4R17 - chains E and F of the 28 polymer chains in the assembly; structure by X-ray diffraction, 2.10 A resolution.

# Chain E
Molecule: Proteasome subunit alpha type-6
Source organism: Saccharomyces cerevisiae S288c
Notes: EC 3.4.25.1
UniProt: P40302 (PSA6_YEAST); residues 0-233 here correspond to UniProt positions 1-234 (UniProt number = residue number + 1)
Amino-acid sequence (234 residues; numbered 0 to 233; the number before each row is that of its first residue; numbering starts at 0):
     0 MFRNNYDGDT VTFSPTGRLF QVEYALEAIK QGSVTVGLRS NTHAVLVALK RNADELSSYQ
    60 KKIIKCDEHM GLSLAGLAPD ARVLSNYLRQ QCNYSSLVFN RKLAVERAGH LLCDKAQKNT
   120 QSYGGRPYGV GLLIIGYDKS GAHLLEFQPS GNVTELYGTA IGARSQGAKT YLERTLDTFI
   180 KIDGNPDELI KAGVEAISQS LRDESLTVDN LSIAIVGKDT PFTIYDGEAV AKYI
Not modelled in the structure: 0-2
UniProt features mapped onto this chain:
  - modified residue: Ser13 (Phosphoserine)
  - cross-link: Lys190 (Glycyl lysine isopeptide (Lys-Gly) (interchain with G-Cter in ubiquitin))

# Chain F
Molecule: Proteasome subunit alpha type-7
Source organism: Saccharomyces cerevisiae S288c
Notes: EC 3.4.25.1
UniProt: P21242 (PSA7_YEAST); residues -3 to 284 here correspond to UniProt positions 1-288 (UniProt number = residue number + 4)
Amino-acid sequence (288 residues; row label = number of the first residue in the row; numbers below 1 keep their minus sign (Met-3 is residue -3)):
    -3 MTSIGTGYDL SNSVFSPDGR NFQVEYAVKA VENGTTSIGI KCNDGVVFAV EKLITSKLLV
    57 PQKNVKIQVV DRHIGCVYSG LIPDGRHLVN RGREEAASFK KLYKTPIPIP AFADRLGQYV
   117 QAHTLYNSVR PFGVSTIFGG VDKNGAHLYM LEPSGSYWGY KGAATGKGRQ SAKAELEKLV
   177 DHHPEGLSAR EAVKQAAKII YLAHEDNKEK DFELEISWCS LSETNGLHKF VKGDLLQEAI
   237 DFAQKEINGD DDEDEDDSDN VMSSDDENAP VATNANATTD QEGDIHLE
Not modelled in the structure: -3 to 1, 245-284
UniProt features mapped onto this chain:
  - modified residue: Thr-2 (N-acetylthreonine)

# Interface between chain E and chain F
Contacting residue pairs (59):
  Asn4(E) - Leu6(F)
  Tyr5(E) - Asp5(F)  hydrogen bond
  Tyr5(E) - Leu6(F)  hydrophobic
  Val10(E) - Asn123(F)
  Val10(E) - Ser124(F)
  Val10(E) - Val125(F)
  Val10(E) - Arg126(F)
  Thr11(E) - Leu6(F)
  Thr11(E) - Gln19(F)
  Phe12(E) - Gln19(F)
  Phe12(E) - Tyr22(F)
  Phe12(E) - Ala23(F)  hydrophobic
  Phe12(E) - Arg126(F)
  Phe12(E) - Pro127(F)
  Ser13(E) - Tyr22(F)
  Pro14(E) - Tyr22(F)  hydrophobic
  Pro14(E) - Lys25(F)
  Thr15(E) - Lys25(F)
  Gly16(E) - Tyr22(F)
  Gly16(E) - Lys25(F)
  Gly16(E) - Ala26(F)
  Leu18(E) - Leu77(F)  hydrophobic
  Leu18(E) - Arg126(F)
  His109(E) - Arg82(F)
  Cys112(E) - Arg82(F)
  Asp113(E) - Arg82(F)  salt bridge
  Asp113(E) - Asn86(F)
  Gln116(E) - Pro79(F)
  Gln116(E) - Asp80(F)
  Gln116(E) - His83(F)  hydrogen bond
  Thr119(E) - Arg126(F)  hydrogen bond (backbone-side chain)
  Gln120(E) - His119(F)
  Gln120(E) - Val125(F)
  Gln120(E) - Arg126(F)  hydrogen bond (backbone-backbone)
  Gln120(E) - Phe128(F)
  Ser121(E) - Ser124(F)
  Tyr122(E) - Ser124(F)  hydrogen bond (backbone-backbone)
  Ser149(E) - Pro79(F)
  Gly150(E) - Pro79(F)
  Asn151(E) - Pro79(F)
  Thr153(E) - Leu55(F)
  Thr153(E) - Asn60(F)
  Glu154(E) - Leu55(F)
  Glu154(E) - Val56(F)  hydrogen bond (backbone-backbone)
  Glu154(E) - Lys59(F)
  Glu154(E) - Asn60(F)  hydrogen bond (backbone-side chain)
  Leu155(E) - Leu54(F)
  Leu155(E) - Leu55(F)  hydrophobic
  Leu155(E) - Val56(F)
  Tyr156(E) - Leu54(F)  hydrogen bond (backbone-backbone)
  Tyr156(E) - Leu55(F)
  Tyr156(E) - Val56(F)
  Tyr156(E) - Pro57(F)
  Gly157(E) - Leu54(F)
  Lys168(E) - Leu54(F)
  Leu171(E) - Leu54(F)
  Glu172(E) - Ser52(F)  hydrogen bond
  Glu172(E) - Lys53(F)  hydrogen bond (side chain-backbone)
  Leu175(E) - Lys53(F)
Interface residues without a listed pair, chain E (34 interface residues in all): Thr9, Arg38, Val152, Phe178
Interface residues without a listed pair, chain F (30 interface residues in all): Ile78, Gly129

# In short
34 residues of chain E face 30 of chain F across their interface, with 10 hydrogen bonds and 1 salt bridge.
Among the polar pairs are Asp113(E)-Arg82(F), Tyr5(E)-Asp5(F) and Gln116(E)-His83(F).
Chain E is Proteasome subunit alpha type-6 and chain F is Proteasome subunit alpha type-7, both from
Saccharomyces cerevisiae S288c; the structure, Ligand-induced aziridine-formation at subunit beta5 of the
yeast 20S proteasome, was determined by X-ray diffraction together with 4R18 from the same study.
